PDB entry 4IJS | X-ray diffraction, 3.20 A resolution | chains A and E

== Chain A ==
Molecule: Nucleoprotein
Source organism: Bunyamwera virus
UniProt: P16495 (NCAP_BUNYW); residues 2-233 here = UniProt positions 2-233
Chain sequence (248 residues; each row starts with the number of its first residue; numbers below 1 keep their minus sign (Met-14 is residue -14)):
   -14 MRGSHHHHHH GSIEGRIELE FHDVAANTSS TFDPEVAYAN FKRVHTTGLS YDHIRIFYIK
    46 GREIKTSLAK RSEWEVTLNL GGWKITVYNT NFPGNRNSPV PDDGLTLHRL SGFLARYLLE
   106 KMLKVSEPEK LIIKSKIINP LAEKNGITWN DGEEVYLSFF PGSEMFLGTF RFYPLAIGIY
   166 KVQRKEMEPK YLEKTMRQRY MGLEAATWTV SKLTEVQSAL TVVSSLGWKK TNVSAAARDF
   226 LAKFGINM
Unresolved in the structure: -14 to 1
Sequence notes: expression tag (-14 to 1); engineered mutation Ser83 (Asn in P16495)
From the paper describing this entry:
  - binding site for the 10-nt RNA strand (chain E): Ser14, Ser15, Asp18, Arg47, Lys50, Thr75, Arg94, Tyr176, Arg182, Gln183, Arg184
  - binding site for the 10-nt RNA strand: Asn217
  - self-association interface (contacts with another copy of this molecule): Trp193, Leu198, Val201, Phe229

== Chain E ==
Molecule: 10-nt RNA strand
Sequence (10 nucleotides; numbered 1001 to 1010; the number before each row is that of its first residue):
  1001 AAAAAAAAAA

== Interface between chain A and chain E ==
Pairs across the interface (40):
  Ser14(A) - A1002(E)  phosphate contact
  Ser15(A) - A1001(E)  phosphate contact
  Ser15(A) - A1002(E)  hydrogen bond to the phosphate
  Ser15(A) - A1003(E)  hydrogen bond to the sugar
  Phe17(A) - A1002(E)  sugar contact
  Phe17(A) - A1003(E)  sugar contact
  Asp18(A) - A1002(E)  hydrogen bond to the base
  Pro19(A) - A1002(E)  sugar contact
  Gly46(A) - A1008(E)  base contact
  Arg47(A) - A1007(E)  salt bridge to the phosphate
  Arg47(A) - A1008(E)  sugar contact
  Lys50(A) - A1008(E)  base contact
  Thr75(A) - A1004(E)  hydrogen bond to the phosphate
  Thr75(A) - A1005(E)  hydrogen bond to the phosphate
  Asn76(A) - A1005(E)  phosphate contact
  Asn80(A) - A1004(E)  sugar contact
  Thr91(A) - A1005(E)  phosphate contact
  His93(A) - A1005(E)  phosphate contact
  Arg94(A) - A1003(E)  hydrogen bond to the sugar
  Arg94(A) - A1004(E)  salt bridge to the phosphate
  Ile123(A) - A1009(E)  base contact
  Pro125(A) - A1008(E)  sugar contact
  Pro125(A) - A1009(E)  sugar contact
  Leu126(A) - A1007(E)  base contact
  Leu126(A) - A1008(E)  sugar contact
  Glu128(A) - A1009(E)  hydrogen bond to the sugar
  Pro146(A) - A1007(E)  base contact
  Pro146(A) - A1008(E)  base contact
  Lys166(A) - A1007(E)  base contact
  Tyr176(A) - A1006(E)  stacking on the base
  Lys179(A) - A1003(E)  phosphate contact
  Lys179(A) - A1004(E)  salt bridge to the phosphate
  Arg182(A) - A1001(E)  sugar contact
  Arg182(A) - A1002(E)  sugar contact
  Arg182(A) - A1003(E)  salt bridge to the phosphate
  Arg182(A) - A1004(E)  base contact
  Gln183(A) - A1002(E)  sugar contact
  Gln183(A) - A1003(E)  phosphate contact
  Arg184(A) - A1002(E)  hydrogen bond to the base
  Thr216(A) - A1010(E)  hydrogen bond to the phosphate
Also at the interface, not in a pair above, chain A (31 interface residues in all): Tyr43, Ile44, Val85, Lys129, Met172

== In short ==
31 residues of chain A and 10 residues of chain E are in contact, with 9 hydrogen bonds, 4 salt bridges and 1
aromatic stacking contact. Among the polar pairs are Asp18(A)-A1002(E), Arg184(A)-A1002(E) and
Ser15(A)-A1003(E). From the paper: a binding site for the 10-nt RNA strand (chain E) at Ser14(A), Ser15(A) and
Asp18(A) among others; a binding site for the 10-nt RNA strand at Asn217(A).
Here chain A is Nucleoprotein (Bunyamwera virus) and chain E is a 10-nt RNA strand. Entry 4IJS (Crystal
structure of nucleocapsid protein encoded by the prototypic member of orthobunyavirus) was determined by X-ray
diffraction.
